Entry 8ECE (X-ray diffraction, 1.86 A resolution); this record covers chains A and B of the 4 polymer chains in the assembly.

[Chain A (and B)]
Protein: L-asparaginase 2
From: Escherichia coli K-12
Notes: EC 3.5.1.1; chain B of this document is another copy of the same molecule, construct and numbering; everything in this record applies to it too
Reference sequence: P00805 (ASPG2_ECOLI); residues 1-326 here correspond to UniProt positions 23-348 (UniProt number = residue number + 22)
Amino-acid sequence (334 residues; numbered -7 to 326; the number before each row is that of its first residue; numbers below 1 keep their minus sign (Met-7 is residue -7)):
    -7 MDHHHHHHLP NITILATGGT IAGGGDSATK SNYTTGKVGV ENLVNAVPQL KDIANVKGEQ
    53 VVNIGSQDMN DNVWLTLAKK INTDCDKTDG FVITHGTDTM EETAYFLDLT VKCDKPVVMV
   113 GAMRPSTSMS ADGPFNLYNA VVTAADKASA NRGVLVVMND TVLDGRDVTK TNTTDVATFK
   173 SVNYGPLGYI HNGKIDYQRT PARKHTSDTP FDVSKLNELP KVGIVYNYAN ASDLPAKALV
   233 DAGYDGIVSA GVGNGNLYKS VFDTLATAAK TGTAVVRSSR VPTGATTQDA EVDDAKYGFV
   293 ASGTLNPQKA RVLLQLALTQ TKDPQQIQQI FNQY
Unresolved in the structure: -7 to 0, 14-34 (chain B: -7 to 0, 13-33)
Disulfides: Cys77-Cys105
Construct notes: initiating methionine (-7); expression tag (-6 to 0); engineered mutation Thr27 (Val49 in P00805)
Ligand contacts: glutamic acid (GLU): Gly11, Thr12, Gly57, Ser58, Gln59, Gly88, Thr89, Asp90, Ala114
UniProt features mapped onto this chain:
  - active site: Thr12 (O-isoaspartyl threonine intermediate)
  - binding site (substrate): Ser58, Gln59, Thr89, Asp90

[How chain A and chain B interact]
Pairs across the interface - 103 pairs, chain A then chain B:
  Gln59(A) with Val244(B); Asn248(B); Leu249(B); Tyr250(B); Glu283(B)
  Asp60(A) with Tyr250(B); Lys251(B), hydrogen bond (side chain-backbone)
  Met61(A) with Ala221(B); Asn222(B), hydrogen bond (backbone-backbone); Tyr250(B)
  Asn62(A) with Asn222(B); Tyr250(B); Lys251(B)
  Asp63(A) with Asn222(B), hydrogen bond
  Trp66(A) with Ala221(B), hydrophobic
  Asp90(A) with Val244(B); Gly245(B); Asn248(B); Arg272(B), hydrogen bond (backbone-side chain)
  Glu93(A) with Arg272(B), salt bridge
  Glu94(A) with Tyr220(B); Ala221(B), hydrogen bond (side chain-backbone); Arg272(B), salt bridge
  Lys162(A) with Gly245(B); Val273(B); Pro274(B)
  Thr163(A) with Val273(B); Pro274(B); Thr275(B), hydrogen bond (backbone-side chain)
  Asn164(A) with Val273(B); Thr275(B), hydrogen bond; Gly276(B)
  Thr165(A) with Gly245(B); Ser271(B); Val273(B); Thr275(B), hydrogen bond (backbone-backbone); Gly276(B); Ala277(B), hydrogen bond (side chain-backbone)
  Gly215(A) with Tyr220(B)
  Ile216(A) with Tyr218(B), hydrophobic; Tyr220(B), hydrogen bond (backbone-side chain)
  Tyr218(A) with Ile216(B), hydrophobic; Tyr218(B), hydrophobic; Gln300(B), hydrogen bond
  Tyr220(A) with Glu94(B); Gly215(B); Ile216(B), hydrogen bond (side chain-backbone); Arg303(B)
  Ala221(A) with Met61(B); Trp66(B), hydrophobic; Glu94(B), hydrogen bond (backbone-side chain); Arg303(B), hydrogen bond (backbone-side chain)
  Asn222(A) with Met61(B), hydrogen bond (backbone-backbone); Asn62(B); Asp63(B), hydrogen bond; Arg303(B)
  Ser224(A) with Leu231(B); Tyr236(B), hydrogen bond
  Leu226(A) with Ala230(B); Ala234(B), hydrophobic
  Pro227(A) with Pro227(B), hydrophobic
  Ala230(A) with Leu226(B)
  Leu231(A) with Ser224(B)
  Ala234(A) with Leu226(B), hydrophobic
  Tyr236(A) with Ser224(B), hydrogen bond
  Val244(A) with Gln59(B); Asp90(B)
  Gly245(A) with Asp90(B); Lys162(B); Thr165(B)
  Asn248(A) with Gln59(B); Asp90(B)
  Leu249(A) with Gln59(B); Asp60(B)
  Tyr250(A) with Gln59(B); Asp60(B); Met61(B); Asn62(B)
  Lys251(A) with Asp60(B), hydrogen bond (backbone-side chain)
  Ser271(A) with Thr165(B)
  Arg272(A) with Asp90(B), hydrogen bond (side chain-backbone); Glu93(B), salt bridge; Glu94(B), salt bridge; Gln300(B)
  Val273(A) with Lys162(B); Thr163(B); Asn164(B); Thr165(B)
  Pro274(A) with Lys162(B); Thr163(B); Pro274(B), hydrophobic
  Thr275(A) with Thr163(B), hydrogen bond (side chain-backbone); Asn164(B), hydrogen bond; Thr165(B), hydrogen bond (backbone-backbone)
  Gly276(A) with Asn164(B); Thr165(B)
  Ala277(A) with Thr165(B), hydrogen bond (backbone-side chain)
  Glu283(A) with Gln59(B), hydrogen bond
  Gln300(A) with Tyr218(B), hydrogen bond; Arg272(B)
  Arg303(A) with Tyr220(B); Ala221(B), hydrogen bond (side chain-backbone); Asn222(B)
Other interface residues (no listed pair), chain A (47 interface residues in all): Thr91, Thr166, Val214, Asn246, Pro299
Other interface residues (no listed pair), chain B (47 interface residues in all): Thr91, Thr166, Val214, Asn246, Pro299

[In short]
The chain A/chain B interface involves 47 residues from each chain, with 27 hydrogen bonds and 4 salt bridges.
Among the polar pairs are Glu93(A)-Arg272(B), Glu94(A)-Arg272(B) and Asp60(A)-Lys251(B). Chain A binds
glutamic acid. From UniProt: active-site residue Thr12(A) and 4 substrate-binding residues on chain A.
Both chains are L-asparaginase 2 (Escherichia coli K-12). Entry 8ECE (E. coli L-asparaginase II mutant (V27T)
in complex with L-Glu) was determined by X-ray diffraction (same publication as 8ECD).
